5EDR - chain A; structure by X-ray diffraction, 2.60 A resolution.

== Chain A ==
Name: Epidermal growth factor receptor
From: Homo sapiens
Notes: EC 2.7.10.1
Reference sequence: P00533 (EGFR_HUMAN); residue numbers follow UniProt; this construct covers 695-1022
Chain sequence (331 residues; row label = number of the first residue in the row):
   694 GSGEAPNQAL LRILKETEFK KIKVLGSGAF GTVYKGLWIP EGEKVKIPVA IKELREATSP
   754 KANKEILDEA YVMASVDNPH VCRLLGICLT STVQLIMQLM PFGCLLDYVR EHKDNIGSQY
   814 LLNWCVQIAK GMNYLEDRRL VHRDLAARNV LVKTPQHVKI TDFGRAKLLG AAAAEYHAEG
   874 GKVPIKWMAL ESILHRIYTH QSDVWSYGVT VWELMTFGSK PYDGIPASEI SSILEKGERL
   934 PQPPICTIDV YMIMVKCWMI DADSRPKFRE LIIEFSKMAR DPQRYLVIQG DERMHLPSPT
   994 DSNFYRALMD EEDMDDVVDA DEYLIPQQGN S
Unresolved in the structure: 694-696, 748-749, 860-875, 999-1003, 1019-1024
Sequence notes: expression tag (694, 1023-1024); engineered mutation M790 (Thr in P00533), R858 (Leu in P00533), A865 (Glu in P00533), A866 (Glu in P00533), A867 (Lys in P00533)
Residues lining bound ligands: 5N4 (N-(1H-indazol-3-yl)-7,7-dimethyl-2-(2-methylpyrazol-3-yl)-5H-furo[3,4-d]pyrimidin-4-amine): L718, G719, F723, V726, A743, I744, K745, E762, M766, L788, I789, M790, Q791, L792, M793, L844
Curated features (UniProtKB/Swiss-Prot):
  - active site: D837 (Proton acceptor)
  - binding site (ATP): L718 to V726, K745, D855
  - site: Y1016 (Important for interaction with PIK3C2B)
  - modified residue: S695 (Phosphoserine), K745 (N6-(2-hydroxyisobutyryl)lysine), Y869 (Phosphotyrosine), S991 (Phosphoserine), S995 (Phosphoserine), Y998 (Phosphotyrosine), Y1016 (Phosphotyrosine)
  - cross-link (Glycyl lysine isopeptide (Lys-Gly)): K716 (interchain with G-Cter in ubiquitin), K737 (interchain with G-Cter in ubiquitin), K754 (interchain with G-Cter in ubiquitin), K757 (interchain with G-Cter in ubiquitin), K929 (interchain with G-Cter in ubiquitin), K960 (interchain with G-Cter in ubiquitin), K970 (interchain with G-Cter in ubiquitin)

== In short ==
Ligands of chain A: compound 5N4. From UniProt: active-site residue D837 and 11 ATP-binding residues.
Chain A is Epidermal growth factor receptor (Homo sapiens); the structure, EGFR kinase (T790M/L858R) with
inhibitor compound 27:
N-(1H-indazol-3-yl)-7,7-dimethyl-2-(2-methylpyrazol-3-yl)-5H-furo[3,4-d]pyrimidin-4-amine, was determined by
X-ray diffraction, deposited together with 5EDP and 5EDQ.
